8Y3C - chains A and J of the 16 polymer chains in the assembly; structure by electron microscopy, 5.21 A resolution (low resolution: residue-level contacts below are approximate; hydrogen-bond / salt-bridge calls are withheld).

# Chain A
Name: Histone H3.1
Source organism: Homo sapiens
Reference sequence: P68431 (H31_HUMAN); residues 0-135 here correspond to UniProt positions 1-136 (UniProt number = residue number + 1)
Amino-acid sequence (139 residues; row label = number of the first residue in the row; numbers below 1 keep their minus sign (Gly-3 is residue -3)):
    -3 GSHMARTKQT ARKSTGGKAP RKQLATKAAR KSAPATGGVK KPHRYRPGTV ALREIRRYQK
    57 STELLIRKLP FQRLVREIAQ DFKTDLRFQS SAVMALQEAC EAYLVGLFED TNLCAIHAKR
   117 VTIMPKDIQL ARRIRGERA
Unresolved in the structure: -3 to 38, 134-135
Sequence notes: expression tag (-3 to -1)

# Chain J
Molecule: 250-nt DNA strand
Sequence (250 nucleotides; numbered 1 to 250; the number before each row is that of its first residue):
     1 ATCGAGAATC CCGGTGCCGA GGCCGCTCAA TTGGTCGTAG ACAGCTCTAG CACCGCTTAA
    61 ACGCACGTAC GCGCTGTCCC CCGCGTTTTA ACCGCCAAGG GGATTACTCC CTAGTCTCCA
   121 GGCTCGAGCT CAATTGGTCG TAGACAGCTC TAGCACCGCT TAAACGCACG TACGCGCTGT
   181 CCCCCGCGTT TTAACCGCCA AGGGGATTAC TCCCTAGTCT CCAGGCACGT GTCAGATATA
   241 TACATCCGAT

# Chain A / chain J interface
Contacting residue pairs (23; chain A residue first):
  His39(A) with DC109(J); DC110(J)
  Arg40(A) with DC185(J); DG186(J)
  Tyr41(A) with DC110(J); DG186(J)
  Gly44(A) with DC184(J); DC185(J)
  Thr45(A) with DC185(J)
  Val46(A) with DC185(J)
  Ala47(A) with DC185(J)
  Arg49(A) with DC111(J)
  Arg63(A) with DA193(J); DA194(J)
  Lys64(A) with DA194(J)
  Leu65(A) with DA193(J); DA194(J)
  Pro66(A) with DA193(J); DA194(J)
  Arg69(A) with DA193(J)
  Arg83(A) with DG202(J); DG203(J)
  Lys115(A) with DC175(J)
Also at the interface, not in a pair above, chain A (17 interface residues in all): Arg42, Pro43
Also at the interface, not in a pair above, chain J (12 interface residues in all): DG174

# In short
Chain A and chain J form an interface of 17 and 12 residues respectively.
Chain A is Histone H3.1 (Homo sapiens) and chain J is a 250-nt DNA strand; the structure, Cryo-EM structure of
the overlapping di-nucleosome (closed form), was determined by electron microscopy (same publication as 8Y3D,
8Y3E and 8Y3F).
